7U60 - chains H and L of the 5 polymer chains in the assembly; structure by X-ray diffraction, 2.55 A resolution.

[Chain H]
Name: Fab heavy chain
Organism: Mus musculus
Notes: antibody fragment or engineered binder
Amino-acid sequence (216 residues; each row starts with the number of its first residue; note: 3 numbers in that range are skipped by the numbering (no residue carries them; nothing is unmodelled there)):
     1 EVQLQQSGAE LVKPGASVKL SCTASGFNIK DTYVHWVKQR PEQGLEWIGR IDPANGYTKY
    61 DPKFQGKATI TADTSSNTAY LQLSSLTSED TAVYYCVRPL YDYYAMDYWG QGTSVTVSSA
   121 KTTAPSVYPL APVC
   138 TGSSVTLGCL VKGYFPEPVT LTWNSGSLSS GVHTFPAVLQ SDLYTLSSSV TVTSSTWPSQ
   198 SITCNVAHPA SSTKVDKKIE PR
Disulfide bonds: Cys-22/Cys-96, Cys-146/Cys-201

[Chain L]
Name: Fab light chain
Organism: Mus musculus
Notes: antibody fragment or engineered binder
Amino-acid sequence (214 residues; row label = number of the first residue in the row):
     1 DILMTQSPSS MSVSLGDTVS ITCHASQGIS SNIGWLQQKP GKSFMGLIYY GTNLVDGVPS
    61 RFSGSGSGAD YSLTISSLDS EDFADYYCVQ YAQLPYTFGG GTKLEIKRAD AAPTVSIFPP
   121 SSEQLTSGGA SVVCFLNNFY PKDINVKWKI DGSERQNGVL NSWTDQDSKD STYSMSSTLT
   181 LTKDEYERHN SYTCEATHKT STSPIVKSFN RNEC
Disulfide bonds: Cys-23/Cys-88, Cys-134/Cys-194

[Chain H / chain L interface]
Inter-chain disulfides: Cys-134(H)/Cys-214(L)
Pairs across the interface (69; chain H residue first):
  His-35(H) / Tyr-96(L)
  Gln-39(H) / Gln-38(L)  hydrogen bond
  Gln-39(H) / Phe-44(L)
  Gln-39(H) / Tyr-87(L)
  Leu-45(H) / Phe-44(L)  hydrophobic
  Leu-45(H) / Tyr-87(L)  hydrophobic
  Leu-45(H) / Phe-98(L)
  Trp-47(H) / Pro-95(L)  hydrophobic
  Trp-47(H) / Tyr-96(L)
  Trp-47(H) / Phe-98(L)
  Arg-50(H) / Leu-94(L)
  Lys-59(H) / Leu-94(L)
  Asp-61(H) / Pro-95(L)
  Tyr-95(H) / Gln-38(L)
  Tyr-95(H) / Ser-43(L)
  Tyr-95(H) / Phe-44(L)
  Leu-100(H) / Asp-56(L)
  Tyr-101(H) / Tyr-49(L)
  Tyr-101(H) / Asp-56(L)  hydrogen bond
  Asp-102(H) / Tyr-91(L)  hydrogen bond
  Tyr-104(H) / Tyr-91(L)
  Tyr-104(H) / Tyr-96(L)  hydrogen bond (backbone-side chain)
  Met-106(H) / Leu-36(L)
  Met-106(H) / Tyr-96(L)  hydrophobic
  Asp-107(H) / Gly-46(L)  hydrogen bond (backbone-backbone)
  Asp-107(H) / Tyr-49(L)
  Trp-109(H) / Leu-36(L)
  Trp-109(H) / Phe-44(L)  hydrophobic
  Gly-110(H) / Ser-43(L)  hydrogen bond (backbone-side chain)
  Gln-111(H) / Ser-43(L)
  Tyr-128(H) / Ser-121(L)
  Tyr-128(H) / Glu-123(L)
  Tyr-128(H) / Gln-124(L)
  Pro-129(H) / Ser-121(L)
  Pro-129(H) / Glu-123(L)
  Leu-130(H) / Phe-118(L)
  Ala-131(H) / Phe-118(L)
  Val-133(H) / Pro-119(L)
  Val-133(H) / Phe-209(L)  hydrophobic
  Val-133(H) / Cys-214(L)  hydrophobic
  Cys-134(H) / Cys-214(L)  disulfide
  Thr-143(H) / Ser-116(L)
  Thr-143(H) / Phe-118(L)
  Leu-147(H) / Ser-131(L)
  Lys-149(H) / Ser-131(L)
  Lys-149(H) / Thr-180(L)
  His-170(H) / Asn-137(L)
  His-170(H) / Asn-138(L)  hydrogen bond
  His-170(H) / Ser-174(L)  hydrogen bond
  Phe-172(H) / Phe-135(L)  hydrophobic
  Phe-172(H) / Asn-137(L)
  Phe-172(H) / Ser-162(L)
  Phe-172(H) / Thr-164(L)
  Phe-172(H) / Ser-174(L)
  Phe-172(H) / Met-175(L)
  Phe-172(H) / Ser-176(L)
  Pro-173(H) / Ser-162(L)  hydrogen bond (backbone-side chain)
  Pro-173(H) / Trp-163(L)
  Val-175(H) / Asn-161(L)
  Val-175(H) / Ser-162(L)
  Gln-177(H) / Leu-160(L)
  Ser-184(H) / Phe-135(L)
  Ser-184(H) / Ser-176(L)  hydrogen bond
  Ser-185(H) / Phe-135(L)
  Ser-186(H) / Phe-135(L)
  Ser-186(H) / Asn-137(L)  hydrogen bond
  Lys-214(H) / Glu-123(L)
  Arg-219(H) / Pro-119(L)  hydrogen bond (side chain-backbone)
  Arg-219(H) / Pro-120(L)  hydrogen bond (side chain-backbone)
Interface residues without a listed pair, chain H (45 interface residues in all): Val-37, Glu-46, Lys-63, Ala-105, Gly-112, Pro-132, Leu-144, Gly-145, Thr-171
Interface residues without a listed pair, chain L (43 interface residues in all): Asp-1, Met-45, Tyr-50, Val-55, Ile-117, Ser-127, Val-133, Asp-167

[In short]
45 residues of chain H face 43 of chain L across their interface; the contacts include 1 disulfide bond and 13
hydrogen bonds. Among the polar pairs are Gln-39(H)/Gln-38(L), Tyr-101(H)/Asp-56(L) and Asp-102(H)/Tyr-91(L).
Chain H is Fab heavy chain and chain L is Fab light chain, both from Mus musculus; the structure, Integrin
alpha IIB beta3 complex with cRGDfV, was determined by X-ray diffraction (same publication as 7L8P, 7TCT,
7TD8, 7THO, 7TMZ, 7TPD and 15 further entries).
